Entry 5TH1 (X-ray diffraction, 2.19 A resolution); this record covers chains A and B of the 6 polymer chains in the assembly.

Chain A:
Protein: Hemagglutinin HA1 chain
From: Influenza A virus
Reference sequence: A0A0J9X252 (A0A0J9X252_9INFA); the construct lacks a stretch of the UniProt sequence and is renumbered around it, so the offset changes along the chain: 7-129 = UniProt 1-123; 130-158 = UniProt 125-153; 159-263 = UniProt 156-260; 265-276 = UniProt 261-272; 1 more segments
Amino-acid sequence (323 residues; row label = number of the first residue in the row; note: 1 number in that range is skipped by the numbering (no residue carries it; nothing is unmodelled there); a row labelled like 158A-158B holds insertion residues (158A, then the next letters in order)):
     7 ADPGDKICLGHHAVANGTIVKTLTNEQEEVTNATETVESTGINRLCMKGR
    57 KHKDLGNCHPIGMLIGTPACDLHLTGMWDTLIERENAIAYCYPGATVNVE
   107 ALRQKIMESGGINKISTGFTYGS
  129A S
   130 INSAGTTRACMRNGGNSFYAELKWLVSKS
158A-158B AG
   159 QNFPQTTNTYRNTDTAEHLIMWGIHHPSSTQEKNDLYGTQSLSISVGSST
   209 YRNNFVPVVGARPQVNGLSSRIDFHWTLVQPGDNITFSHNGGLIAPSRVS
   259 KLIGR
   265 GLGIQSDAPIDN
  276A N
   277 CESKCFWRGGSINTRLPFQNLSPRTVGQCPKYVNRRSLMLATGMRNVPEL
Disordered / not traced: 7-10, 326
Disulfides: Cys-52/Cys-277, Cys-64/Cys-76, Cys-97/Cys-139, Cys-281/Cys-305
Covalently attached groups: N-acetylglucosamine (NAG) linked to Asn-38, Asn-242
Sequence notes: engineered mutation Ala-158A (Lys154 in A0A0J9X252), Leu-226 (Gln223 in A0A0J9X252), Ser-228 (Gly225 in A0A0J9X252)
From the paper describing this entry:
  - mutagenesis - Q226L/G228S, G228S: abolished binding to alpha2-3 sialosides
  - mutagenesis - Q226L/G228S: unchanged binding to human-type alpha2-6 receptors
  - mutagenesis - D193T: decreased binding to avian-type receptors
  - mutagenesis - D193T/Q226L/G228S: increased binding to human-type receptors
  - specificity-determining residues: Asp-193 (proposed by the authors, not directly observed)

Chain B:
Protein: Hemagglutinin HA2 chain
From: Influenza A virus
Reference sequence: A0A0J9X253 (A0A0J9X253_9INFA); numbering as in UniProt (aligned over 2-174)
Amino-acid sequence (180 residues; each row starts with the number of its first residue):
     2 LFGAIAGFLENGWEGMVDGWYGFRHQNAQGTGQAADYKSTQAAIDQITGK
    52 LNRLVEKTNTEFESIESEFSEIEHQIGNVINWTKDSITDIWTYQAELLVA
   102 MENQHTIDMADSEMLNLYERVRKQLRQNAEEDGKGCFEIYHACDDSCMES
   152 IRNNTYDHSQYREEALLNRLNINSGRLVPR
Disordered / not traced: 57, 173-181
Disulfides: Cys-144/Cys-148
Covalently attached groups: N-acetylglucosamine (NAG) linked to Asn-82
Sequence notes: expression tag (175-181)

Chain A / chain B interface:
Contacting residue pairs - 141 pairs, chain A then chain B:
  Asp-11(A) / Gln-27(B)
  Asp-11(A) / Asn-28(B)
  Asp-11(A) / Ala-29(B)
  Asp-11(A) / Glu-139(B)
  Asp-11(A) / Ile-140(B)  hydrogen bond (backbone-backbone)
  Asp-11(A) / His-142(B)
  Asp-11(A) / Ala-143(B)
  Asp-11(A) / Cys-144(B)  hydrogen bond (side chain-backbone)
  Lys-12(A) / His-26(B)
  Lys-12(A) / Gln-27(B)  hydrogen bond (backbone-backbone)
  Lys-12(A) / Lys-135(B)
  Lys-12(A) / Phe-138(B)
  Lys-12(A) / Met-149(B)
  Ile-13(A) / Phe-24(B)  hydrophobic
  Ile-13(A) / Arg-25(B)
  Ile-13(A) / Cys-137(B)
  Ile-13(A) / Phe-138(B)  hydrogen bond (backbone-backbone)
  Ile-13(A) / Ile-140(B)  hydrophobic
  Ile-13(A) / Ile-152(B)  hydrophobic
  Cys-14(A) / Trp-14(B)
  Cys-14(A) / Gly-23(B)
  Cys-14(A) / Phe-24(B)
  Cys-14(A) / Arg-25(B)  hydrogen bond (backbone-backbone)
  Cys-14(A) / Cys-137(B)  disulfide
  Leu-15(A) / Leu-10(B)
  Leu-15(A) / Trp-14(B)
  Leu-15(A) / Gly-23(B)
  Leu-15(A) / Phe-24(B)  hydrophobic
  Leu-15(A) / Leu-118(B)  hydrophobic
  Leu-15(A) / Tyr-119(B)  hydrophobic
  Leu-15(A) / Gly-136(B)  hydrogen bond (backbone-backbone)
  Leu-15(A) / Phe-138(B)  hydrophobic
  Gly-16(A) / Trp-14(B)
  Gly-16(A) / Met-17(B)
  Gly-16(A) / Tyr-22(B)
  Gly-16(A) / Gly-23(B)  hydrogen bond (backbone-backbone)
  Gly-16(A) / Met-115(B)
  His-17(A) / Ile-6(B)
  His-17(A) / Asn-12(B)
  His-17(A) / Gly-13(B)  hydrogen bond (side chain-backbone)
  His-17(A) / Trp-14(B)  hydrogen bond (backbone-backbone)
  His-17(A) / Met-17(B)
  His-17(A) / Trp-21(B)
  His-17(A) / Met-115(B)
  His-18(A) / Trp-14(B)
  His-18(A) / Met-17(B)
  His-18(A) / Gly-20(B)
  His-18(A) / Trp-21(B)  hydrogen bond (backbone-backbone)
  Ala-19(A) / Gly-13(B)
  Ala-19(A) / Trp-14(B)  hydrogen bond (backbone-backbone)
  Ala-19(A) / Glu-15(B)
  Ala-21(A) / Glu-15(B)
  Val-26(A) / Asn-104(B)
  Lys-27(A) / Glu-97(B)  salt bridge
  Lys-27(A) / Ala-101(B)
  Lys-27(A) / Asn-104(B)  hydrogen bond (backbone-side chain)
  Thr-28(A) / Ala-101(B)
  Thr-28(A) / Asn-104(B)
  Thr-28(A) / Gln-105(B)
  Thr-28(A) / Ile-108(B)
  Leu-29(A) / Ala-101(B)
  Leu-29(A) / Met-102(B)
  Leu-29(A) / Gln-105(B)
  Thr-30(A) / Gln-105(B)  hydrogen bond
  Glu-34(A) / Ile-108(B)
  Thr-42(A) / Val-100(B)
  Glu-89(A) / Phe-70(B)
  Arg-90(A) / Phe-70(B)
  Glu-91(A) / Phe-70(B)
  Glu-106(A) / Ser-68(B)
  Glu-106(A) / Ser-71(B)
  Arg-109(A) / Ser-68(B)
  Glu-114(A) / Glu-64(B)
  Arg-263(A) / Glu-64(B)  salt bridge
  Gly-265(A) / Glu-64(B)
  Leu-266(A) / Glu-62(B)
  Leu-266(A) / Phe-63(B)
  Gln-269(A) / Glu-67(B)
  Gln-269(A) / Ser-68(B)  hydrogen bond
  Gln-269(A) / Glu-69(B)  hydrogen bond (side chain-backbone)
  Gln-269(A) / Phe-70(B)
  Ser-270(A) / Phe-70(B)
  Asp-271(A) / Phe-70(B)
  Arg-284(A) / Glu-69(B)  salt bridge
  Arg-284(A) / Phe-70(B)
  Arg-291(A) / Val-56(B)
  Pro-293(A) / Leu-55(B)  hydrophobic
  Pro-293(A) / Lys-58(B)
  Phe-294(A) / Trp-92(B)  hydrophobic
  Phe-294(A) / Ala-96(B)  hydrophobic
  Arg-300(A) / Glu-67(B)  salt bridge
  Arg-300(A) / Glu-69(B)  salt bridge
  Val-302(A) / Phe-63(B)
  Val-302(A) / Glu-64(B)
  Val-302(A) / Ser-65(B)
  Gly-303(A) / Thr-61(B)
  Gly-303(A) / Glu-62(B)
  Gly-303(A) / Phe-63(B)  hydrogen bond (backbone-backbone)
  Gln-304(A) / Asn-60(B)
  Gln-304(A) / Thr-61(B)
  Gln-304(A) / Glu-62(B)  hydrogen bond
  Cys-305(A) / Asn-60(B)
  Lys-307(A) / Phe-63(B)
  Lys-307(A) / Trp-92(B)
  Tyr-308(A) / Thr-89(B)
  Tyr-308(A) / Trp-92(B)
  Val-309(A) / Trp-92(B)
  Val-309(A) / Thr-93(B)
  Asn-310(A) / Thr-89(B)
  Asn-310(A) / Thr-93(B)  hydrogen bond (backbone-side chain)
  Arg-311(A) / Thr-93(B)
  Arg-311(A) / Glu-97(B)  salt bridge
  Leu-314(A) / Ala-96(B)  hydrophobic
  Leu-314(A) / Glu-97(B)
  Met-315(A) / Val-100(B)
  Met-315(A) / Asn-104(B)  hydrogen bond (backbone-side chain)
  Leu-316(A) / Leu-52(B)  hydrophobic
  Leu-316(A) / Glu-103(B)
  Leu-316(A) / Asn-104(B)
  Ala-317(A) / Asn-104(B)  hydrogen bond (backbone-side chain)
  Thr-318(A) / Trp-21(B)
  Thr-318(A) / Ile-48(B)
  Thr-318(A) / Leu-52(B)
  Gly-319(A) / Trp-21(B)
  Gly-319(A) / Thr-107(B)
  Met-320(A) / Ile-6(B)  hydrophobic
  Met-320(A) / Trp-21(B)  hydrophobic
  Met-320(A) / Tyr-22(B)  hydrophobic
  Met-320(A) / Ala-111(B)  hydrophobic
  Arg-321(A) / Leu-2(B)
  Arg-321(A) / Ala-7(B)
  Arg-321(A) / Ile-108(B)
  Val-323(A) / Ile-6(B)
  Val-323(A) / Glu-11(B)
  Val-323(A) / Asn-12(B)
  Val-323(A) / Gly-13(B)  hydrogen bond (backbone-backbone)
  Pro-324(A) / Asn-12(B)
  Glu-325(A) / Asn-12(B)
  Glu-325(A) / Gly-13(B)
  Glu-325(A) / Trp-14(B)
  Glu-325(A) / Glu-15(B)  hydrogen bond (side chain-backbone)
Interface residues without a listed pair, chain A (58 interface residues in all): Val-20, Val-36, Thr-40, Pro-299
Interface residues without a listed pair, chain B (72 interface residues in all): Gly-16, Lys-85, Asp-90, Leu-98, Leu-99, Val-122, Leu-126, Asp-133
Cross-chain cystine bridges: Cys-14(A)/Cys-137(B)

Summary:
The interface between chain A and chain B involves 58 residues on one side and 72 on the other; the contacts
include 1 disulfide bond, 22 hydrogen bonds and 6 salt bridges. Polar contacts include Lys-27(A)/Glu-97(B),
Arg-263(A)/Glu-64(B) and Arg-284(A)/Glu-69(B). The paper reports that Q226L/G228S and G228S of chain A abolish
binding to alpha2-3 sialosides; the specificity determinant Asp-193(A); 4 substitutions were tested in all.
Chain A is Hemagglutinin HA1 chain and chain B is Hemagglutinin HA2 chain, both from Influenza A virus; the
structure, Crystal structure of H10 hemagglutinin mutant (K158aA-Q226L-G228S) from Jiangxi-Donghu (2013) H10N8
influenza virus in complex with ..., was determined by X-ray diffraction, deposited together with 5TGO, 5TGU,
5TGV, 5TH0, 5THB, 5THC and 5THF.
